PDB entry 8WPP | electron microscopy, 3.10 A resolution | chains E and F of the 9 polymer chains in the assembly

== Chain E (and F) ==
Molecule: H5R late gene transcription factor
From: Monkeypox virus
Notes: chain F of this document is another copy of the same molecule, construct and numbering; everything in this record applies to it too
Chain sequence (210 residues; each row starts with the number of its first residue):
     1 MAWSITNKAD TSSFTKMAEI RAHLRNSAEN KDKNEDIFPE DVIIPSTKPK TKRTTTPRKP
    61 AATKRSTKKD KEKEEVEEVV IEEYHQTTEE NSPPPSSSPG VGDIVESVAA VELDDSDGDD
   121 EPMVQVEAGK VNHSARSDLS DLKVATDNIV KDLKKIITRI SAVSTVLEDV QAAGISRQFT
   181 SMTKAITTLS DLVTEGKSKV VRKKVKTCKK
Disordered / not traced: 1-139, 197-210 (chain F: 1-138, 204-210)

== Interface between chain E and chain F ==
Contacting residue pairs (7; chain E residue first):
  Asp-141(E) / Val-170(F)
  Asp-141(E) / Arg-177(F)  salt bridge
  Ala-145(E) / Asp-169(F)
  Ala-145(E) / Val-170(F)  hydrophobic
  Asn-148(E) / Asp-169(F)  hydrogen bond (side chain-backbone)
  Asn-148(E) / Ala-173(F)
  Ile-149(E) / Asp-169(F)
Also at the interface, not in a pair above, chain E (5 interface residues in all): Val-144
Also at the interface, not in a pair above, chain F (6 interface residues in all): Ala-172, Ile-175

== In short ==
Chain E and chain F form an interface of 5 and 6 residues respectively; the contacts include 1 hydrogen bond
and 1 salt bridge. Polar contacts include Asp-141(E)/Arg-177(F) and Asn-148(E)/Asp-169(F).
Both chains are H5R late gene transcription factor (Monkeypox virus). Entry 8WPP (Structure of monkeypox virus
polymerase complex F8-A22-E4-H5 with endogenous DNA) was determined by electron microscopy together with 8WPE,
8WPF and 8WPK from the same study.
